PDB entry 5X07 | X-ray diffraction, 2.80 A resolution | chains E and F of the 3 polymer chains in the assembly

# Chain E
Molecule: 16-nt DNA strand
Sequence (16 nucleotides; each row starts with the number of its first residue):
     1 CAAAATGTAA ACAAGA

# Chain F
Protein: Hepatocyte nuclear factor 3-beta
Organism: Homo sapiens
UniProt: Q9Y261 (FOXA2_HUMAN); numbering as in UniProt (aligned over 157-258)
Sequence (104 residues; each row starts with the number of its first residue):
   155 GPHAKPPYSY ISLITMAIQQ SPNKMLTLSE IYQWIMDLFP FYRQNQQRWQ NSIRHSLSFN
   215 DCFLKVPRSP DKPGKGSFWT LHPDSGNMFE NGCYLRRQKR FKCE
Unresolved in the structure: 240-258
Differences from the reference sequence: expression tag (155-156)
Curated features (UniProtKB/Swiss-Prot):
  - DNA-binding region: Lys159 to Gln252 (Fork-head)
  - modified residue: Ser212 (Phosphoserine)
What the authors report for this chain:
  - binding site for the 16-nt DNA strand: Arg202, Asn205, Ser206, His209
  - binding site for the 16-nt DNA strand: His209, Ser212, Lys219, Ser231, Trp233

# Interface between chain E and chain F
Contacting residue pairs (13):
  DT6(E) - Ser163(F)  phosphate contact
  DT6(E) - Ile165(F)  phosphate contact
  DG7(E) - Ser163(F)  phosphate contact
  DG7(E) - Tyr164(F)  hydrogen bond to the phosphate
  DT8(E) - Tyr164(F)  hydrogen bond to the phosphate
  DT8(E) - Arg202(F)  phosphate contact
  DT8(E) - Ser206(F)  hydrogen bond to the phosphate
  DT8(E) - His209(F)  hydrogen bond to the base
  DA9(E) - Arg202(F)  salt bridge to the phosphate
  DA9(E) - Asn205(F)  base contact
  DA9(E) - His209(F)  base contact
  DA10(E) - Asn205(F)  hydrogen bond to the base
  DA16(E) - Gly228(F)  phosphate contact
Also at the interface, not in a pair above, chain F (11 interface residues in all): Trp203, Phe213, Asn214

# Overview
6 residues of chain E face 11 of chain F across their interface, with 5 hydrogen bonds and 1 salt bridge.
Polar contacts include DT8(E)-His209(F), DA10(E)-Asn205(F) and DG7(E)-Tyr164(F). Curated annotation (UniProt)
lists a DNA-binding region on chain F. The paper reports a binding site for the 16-nt DNA strand at Arg202(F),
Asn205(F) and Ser206(F) among others.
Here chain E is a 16-nt DNA strand and chain F is Hepatocyte nuclear factor 3-beta (Homo sapiens). Entry 5X07
(Crystal structure of FOXA2 DNA binding domain bound to a full consensus DNA site) was determined by X-ray
diffraction.
